PDB entry 8OXW | X-ray diffraction, 1.70 A resolution | chains A and C of the 3 polymer chains in the assembly

== Chain A ==
Molecule: Protein-glutamine gamma-glutamyltransferase E 27 kDa non-catalytic chain
Source organism: Homo sapiens
UniProtKB: Q08188 (TGM3_HUMAN); residue numbers follow UniProt; this construct covers 1-693
Sequence (693 residues; each row starts with the number of its first residue):
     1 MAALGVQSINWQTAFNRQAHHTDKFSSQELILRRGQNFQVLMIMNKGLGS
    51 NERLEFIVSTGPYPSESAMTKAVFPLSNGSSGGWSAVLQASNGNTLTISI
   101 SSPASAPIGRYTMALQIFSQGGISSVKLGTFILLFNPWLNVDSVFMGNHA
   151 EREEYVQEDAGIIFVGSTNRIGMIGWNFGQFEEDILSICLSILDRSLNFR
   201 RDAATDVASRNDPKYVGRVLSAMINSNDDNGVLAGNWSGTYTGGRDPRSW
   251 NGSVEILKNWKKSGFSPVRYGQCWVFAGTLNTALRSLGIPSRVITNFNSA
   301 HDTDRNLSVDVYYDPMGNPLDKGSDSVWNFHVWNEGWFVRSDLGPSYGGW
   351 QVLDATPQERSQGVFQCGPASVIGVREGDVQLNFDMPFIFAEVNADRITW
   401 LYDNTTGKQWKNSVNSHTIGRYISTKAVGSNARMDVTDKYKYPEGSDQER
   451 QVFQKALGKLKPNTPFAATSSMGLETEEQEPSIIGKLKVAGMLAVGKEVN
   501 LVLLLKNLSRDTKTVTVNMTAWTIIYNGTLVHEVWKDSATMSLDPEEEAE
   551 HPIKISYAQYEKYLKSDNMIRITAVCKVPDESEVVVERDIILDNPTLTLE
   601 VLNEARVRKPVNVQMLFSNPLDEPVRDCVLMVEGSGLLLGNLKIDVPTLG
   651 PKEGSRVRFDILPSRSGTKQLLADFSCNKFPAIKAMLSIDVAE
Unresolved in the structure: 1, 461-473
Curated features (UniProtKB/Swiss-Prot):
  - active site: Cys273, His331, Asp354
  - binding site (Ca(2+)): Ala222, Asn225, Asn227, Asp228, Asn230, Asp302, Asp304, Asn306, Ser308, Asp325, Asn394, Ser416, Glu444, Glu449
  - site: Ala467, Ala468 (Cleavage)
  - modified residue: Ala2 (N-acetylalanine), Tyr111 (Phosphotyrosine), Thr112 (Phosphothreonine)
Ion coordination: Ca2+ site 1: Ala222, Asn225, Asn227, Asp229; Ca2+ site 2: Asp302, Asp304, Asn306, Ser308, Asp325; Ca2+ site 3: Asn394, Ser416, Glu444, Glu449
From the paper describing this entry:
  - catalytic residues: Cys273, His331, Asp354
  - catalytic residues: His301, Glu359 (proposed by the authors, not directly observed)
  - contacts within the chain: His301-Glu359, His301-Trp328 (water-mediated contact), Cys273-Tyr526 (hydrogen bond)
  - Ca2+ coordination: Ala222, Asn225, Asn227, Asp302, Asp304, Asn306, Ser308, Asp325, Asn394, Ser416, Glu444, Glu449
  - specificity-determining residues: Val165, Gly172 (proposed by the authors, not directly observed)

== Chain C ==
Molecule: Antibody fab fragment light chain
Source organism: Homo sapiens
Notes: antibody fragment or engineered binder
Sequence (216 residues; numbered 1 to 216; the number before each row is that of its first residue):
     1 NFMLTQPHSVSESPGKTVTISCTRSSGSIDSNYVQWYQQRPGSAPTIVIH
    51 EDNQRPSGVPDRFSGSIDTSSNSASLTISGLKTEDEADYYCQSYDPSNVV
   101 FGGGTKLTVLGQPKAAPSVTLFPPSSEELQANKATLVCLISDFYPGAVTV
   151 AWKADSSPVKAGVETTTPSKQSNNKYAASSYLSLTPEQWKSHRSYSCQVT
   201 HEGSTVEKTVAPTECS
Disulfide bonds: Cys22-Cys91, Cys138-Cys197

== Chain A / chain C interface ==
Contacting residue pairs (17; chain A residue first):
  Glu255(A) - Glu51(C)
  Lys258(A) - Tyr33(C)
  Asn259(A) - Tyr33(C)  hydrogen bond
  Lys261(A) - Asp30(C)  salt bridge
  Lys261(A) - Ser31(C)
  Lys262(A) - Asp30(C)  hydrogen bond (side chain-backbone)
  Lys262(A) - Ser31(C)
  Lys262(A) - Asn32(C)  hydrogen bond (backbone-side chain)
  Lys262(A) - Tyr33(C)
  Lys262(A) - Asp52(C)  salt bridge
  Lys262(A) - Tyr94(C)  hydrogen bond (backbone-side chain)
  Leu639(A) - Gln54(C)  hydrogen bond (backbone-side chain)
  Gly640(A) - Gln54(C)
  Asn641(A) - Gln54(C)
  Lys643(A) - Ser57(C)
  Ile644(A) - Ser57(C)
  Asp645(A) - Ser57(C)  hydrogen bond (backbone-side chain)
Interface residues without a listed pair, chain A (13 interface residues in all): Ser263, Gly264
Interface residues without a listed pair, chain C (10 interface residues in all): Pro96

== Summary ==
The interface between chain A and chain C involves 13 residues on one side and 10 on the other, with 6
hydrogen bonds and 2 salt bridges. Polar pairs include Lys261(A)-Asp30(C), Lys262(A)-Asp52(C) and
Asn259(A)-Tyr33(C). The paper reports catalytic residues Cys273(A), His331(A) and Asp354(A) among others; Ca2+
coordination by Ala222(A), Asn225(A) and Asn227(A) among others.
Chain A is Protein-glutamine gamma-glutamyltransferase E 27 kDa non-catalytic chain and chain C is Antibody
fab fragment light chain, both from Homo sapiens; the structure, Transglutaminase 3 in complex with DH
patient-derived Fab DH63-B02, was determined by X-ray diffraction, deposited together with 8OXV, 8OXX and
8OXY.
